Entry 7Z88 (electron microscopy, 3.33 A resolution); this record covers chains A and C of the 5 polymer chains in the assembly.

# Chain A
Name: DNA-dependent protein kinase catalytic subunit
From: Homo sapiens
Notes: EC 2.7.11.1
UniProtKB: P78527 (PRKDC_HUMAN); residues 1-4128 here = UniProt positions 1-4128
Amino-acid sequence (4128 residues; each row starts with the number of its first residue):
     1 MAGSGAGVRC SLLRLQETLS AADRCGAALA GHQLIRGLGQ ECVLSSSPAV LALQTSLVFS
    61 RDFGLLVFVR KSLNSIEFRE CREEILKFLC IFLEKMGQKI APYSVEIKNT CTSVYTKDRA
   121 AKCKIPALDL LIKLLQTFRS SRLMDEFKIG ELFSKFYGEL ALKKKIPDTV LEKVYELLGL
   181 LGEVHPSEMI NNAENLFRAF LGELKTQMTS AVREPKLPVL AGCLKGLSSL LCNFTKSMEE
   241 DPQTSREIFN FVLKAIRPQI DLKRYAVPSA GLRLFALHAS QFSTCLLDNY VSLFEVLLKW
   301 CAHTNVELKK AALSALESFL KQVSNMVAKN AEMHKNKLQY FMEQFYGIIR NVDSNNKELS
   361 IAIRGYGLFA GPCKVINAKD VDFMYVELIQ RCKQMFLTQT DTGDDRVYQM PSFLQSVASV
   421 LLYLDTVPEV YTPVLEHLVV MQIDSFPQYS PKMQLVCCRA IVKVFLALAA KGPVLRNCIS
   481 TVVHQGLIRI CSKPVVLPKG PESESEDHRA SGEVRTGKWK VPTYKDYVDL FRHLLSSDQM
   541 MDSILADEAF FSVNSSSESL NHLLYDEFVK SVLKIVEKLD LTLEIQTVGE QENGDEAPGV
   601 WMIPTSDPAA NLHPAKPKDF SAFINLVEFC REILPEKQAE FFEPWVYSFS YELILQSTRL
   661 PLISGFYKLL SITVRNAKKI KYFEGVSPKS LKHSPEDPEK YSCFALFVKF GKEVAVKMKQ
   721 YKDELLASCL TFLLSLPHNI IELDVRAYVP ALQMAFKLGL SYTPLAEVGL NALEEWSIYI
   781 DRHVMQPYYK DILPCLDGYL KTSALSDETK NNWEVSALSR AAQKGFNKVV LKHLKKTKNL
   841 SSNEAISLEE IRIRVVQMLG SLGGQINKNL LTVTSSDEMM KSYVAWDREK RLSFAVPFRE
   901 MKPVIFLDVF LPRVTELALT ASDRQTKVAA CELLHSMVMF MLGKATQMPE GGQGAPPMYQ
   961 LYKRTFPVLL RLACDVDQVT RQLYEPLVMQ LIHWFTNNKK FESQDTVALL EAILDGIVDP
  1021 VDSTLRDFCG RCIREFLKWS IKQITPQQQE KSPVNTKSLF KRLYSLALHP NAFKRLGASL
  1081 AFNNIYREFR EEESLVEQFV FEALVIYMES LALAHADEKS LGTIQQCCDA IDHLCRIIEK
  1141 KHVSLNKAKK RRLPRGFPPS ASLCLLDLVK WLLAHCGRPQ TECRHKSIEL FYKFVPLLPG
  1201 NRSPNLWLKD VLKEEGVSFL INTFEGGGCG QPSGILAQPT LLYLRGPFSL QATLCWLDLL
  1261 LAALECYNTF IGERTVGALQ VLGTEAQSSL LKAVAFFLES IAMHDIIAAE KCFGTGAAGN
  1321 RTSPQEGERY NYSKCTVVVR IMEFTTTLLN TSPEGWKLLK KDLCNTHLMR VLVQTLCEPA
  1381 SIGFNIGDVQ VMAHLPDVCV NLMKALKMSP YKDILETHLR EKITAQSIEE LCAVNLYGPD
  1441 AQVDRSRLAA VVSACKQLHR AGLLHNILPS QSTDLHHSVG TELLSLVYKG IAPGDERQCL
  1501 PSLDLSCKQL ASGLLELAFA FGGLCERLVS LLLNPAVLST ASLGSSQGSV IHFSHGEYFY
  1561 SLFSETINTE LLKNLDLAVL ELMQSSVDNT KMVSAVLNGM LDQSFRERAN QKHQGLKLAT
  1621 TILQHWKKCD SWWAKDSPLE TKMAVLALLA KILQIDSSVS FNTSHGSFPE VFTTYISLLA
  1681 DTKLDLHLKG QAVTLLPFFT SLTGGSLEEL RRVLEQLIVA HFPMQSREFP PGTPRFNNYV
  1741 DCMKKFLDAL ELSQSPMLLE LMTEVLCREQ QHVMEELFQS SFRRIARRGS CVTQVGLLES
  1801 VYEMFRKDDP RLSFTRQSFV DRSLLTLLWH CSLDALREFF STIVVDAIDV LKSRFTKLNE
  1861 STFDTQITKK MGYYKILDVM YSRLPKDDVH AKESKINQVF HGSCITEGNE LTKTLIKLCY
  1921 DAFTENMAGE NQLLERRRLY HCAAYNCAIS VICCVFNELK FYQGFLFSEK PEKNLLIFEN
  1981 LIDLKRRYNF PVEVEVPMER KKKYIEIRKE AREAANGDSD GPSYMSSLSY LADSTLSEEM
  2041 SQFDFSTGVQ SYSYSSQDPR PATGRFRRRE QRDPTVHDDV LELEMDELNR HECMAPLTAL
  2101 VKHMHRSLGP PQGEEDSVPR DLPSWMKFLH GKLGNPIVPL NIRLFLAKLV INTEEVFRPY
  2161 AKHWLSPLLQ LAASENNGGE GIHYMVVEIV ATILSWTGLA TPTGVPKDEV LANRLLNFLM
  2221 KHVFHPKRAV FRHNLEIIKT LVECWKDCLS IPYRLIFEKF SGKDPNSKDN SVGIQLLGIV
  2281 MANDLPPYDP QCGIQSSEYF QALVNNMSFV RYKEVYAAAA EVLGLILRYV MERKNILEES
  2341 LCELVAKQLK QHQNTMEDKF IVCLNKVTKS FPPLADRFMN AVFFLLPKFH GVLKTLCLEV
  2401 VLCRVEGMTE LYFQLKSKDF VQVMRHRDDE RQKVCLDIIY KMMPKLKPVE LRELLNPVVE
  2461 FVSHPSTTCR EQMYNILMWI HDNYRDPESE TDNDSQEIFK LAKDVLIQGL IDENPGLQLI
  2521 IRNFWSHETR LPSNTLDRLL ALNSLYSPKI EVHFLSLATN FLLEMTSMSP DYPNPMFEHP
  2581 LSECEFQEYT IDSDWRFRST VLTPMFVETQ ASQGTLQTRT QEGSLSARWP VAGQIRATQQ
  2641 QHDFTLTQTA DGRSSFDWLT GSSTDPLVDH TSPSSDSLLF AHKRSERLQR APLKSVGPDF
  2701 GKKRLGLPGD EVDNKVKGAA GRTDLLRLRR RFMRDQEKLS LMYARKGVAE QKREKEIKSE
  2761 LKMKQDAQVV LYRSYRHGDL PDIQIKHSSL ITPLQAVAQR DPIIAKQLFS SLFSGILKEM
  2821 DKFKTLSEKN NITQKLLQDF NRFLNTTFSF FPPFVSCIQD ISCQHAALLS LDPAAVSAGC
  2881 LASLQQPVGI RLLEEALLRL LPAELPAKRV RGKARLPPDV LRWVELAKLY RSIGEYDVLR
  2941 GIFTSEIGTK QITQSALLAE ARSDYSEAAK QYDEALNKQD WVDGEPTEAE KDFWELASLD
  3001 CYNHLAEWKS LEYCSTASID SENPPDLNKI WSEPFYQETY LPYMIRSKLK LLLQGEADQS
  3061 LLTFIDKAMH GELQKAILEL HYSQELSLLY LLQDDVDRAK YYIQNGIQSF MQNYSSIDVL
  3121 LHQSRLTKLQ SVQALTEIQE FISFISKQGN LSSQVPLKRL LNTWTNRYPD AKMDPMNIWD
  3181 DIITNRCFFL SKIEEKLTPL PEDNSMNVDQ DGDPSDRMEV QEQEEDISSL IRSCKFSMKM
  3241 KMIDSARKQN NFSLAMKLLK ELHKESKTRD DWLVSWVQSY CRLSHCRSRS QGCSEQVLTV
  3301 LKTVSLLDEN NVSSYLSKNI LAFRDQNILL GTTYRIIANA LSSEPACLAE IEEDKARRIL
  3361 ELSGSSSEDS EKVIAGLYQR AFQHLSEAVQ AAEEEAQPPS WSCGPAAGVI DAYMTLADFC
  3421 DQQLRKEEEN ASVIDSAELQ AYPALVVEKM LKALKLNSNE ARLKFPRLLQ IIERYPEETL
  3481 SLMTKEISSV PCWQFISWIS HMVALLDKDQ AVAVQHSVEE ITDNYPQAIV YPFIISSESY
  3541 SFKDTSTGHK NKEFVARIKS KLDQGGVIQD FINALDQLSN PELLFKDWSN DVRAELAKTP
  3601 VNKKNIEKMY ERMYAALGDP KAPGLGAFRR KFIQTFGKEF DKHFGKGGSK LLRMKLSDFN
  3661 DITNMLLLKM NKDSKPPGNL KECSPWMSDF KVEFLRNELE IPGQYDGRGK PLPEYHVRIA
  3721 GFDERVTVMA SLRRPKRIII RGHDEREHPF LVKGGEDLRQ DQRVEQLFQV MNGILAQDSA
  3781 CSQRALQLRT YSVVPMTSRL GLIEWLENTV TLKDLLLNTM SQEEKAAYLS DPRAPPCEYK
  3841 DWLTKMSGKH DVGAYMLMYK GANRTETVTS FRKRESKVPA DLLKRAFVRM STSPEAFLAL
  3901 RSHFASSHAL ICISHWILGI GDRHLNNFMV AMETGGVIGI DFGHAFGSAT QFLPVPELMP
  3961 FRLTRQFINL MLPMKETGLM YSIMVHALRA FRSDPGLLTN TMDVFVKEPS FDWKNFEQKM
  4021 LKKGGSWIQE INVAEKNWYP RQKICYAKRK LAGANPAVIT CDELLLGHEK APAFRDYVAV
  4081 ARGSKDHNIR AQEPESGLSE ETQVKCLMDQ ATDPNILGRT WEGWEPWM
Unresolved in the structure: 1-6, 495-517, 547-558, 588-601, 686-699, 802-813, 838-843, 948-955, 1231-1240, 1304-1322, 1495-1500, 1542-1551, 1995-2033, 2049-2081, 2109-2119, 2581-2783, 2900-2916, 3199-3225, 3363-3368, 3392-3405, 3430-3439, 4010-4038
Swiss-Prot annotation at these positions:
  - region: L1503 to L1538 (Interaction with C1D), E2737 to Q2765 (May split the end of the DNA molecule, with the two strands separating around the region), V3728 to R3734 (G-loop), G3919 to N3927 (Catalytic loop), G3939 to T3964 (Activation loop)
  - site: D2020, G2021 (Cleavage)
  - modified residue: K117 (N6-acetyllysine), S511 (Phosphoserine), S687 (Phosphoserine), K828 (N6-acetyllysine), S841 (Phosphoserine), S893 (Phosphoserine), S1065 (Phosphoserine), K1209 (N6-acetyllysine), K1970 (N6-acetyllysine), S2056 (Phosphoserine), K2259 (N6-acetyllysine), T2535 (Phosphothreonine), T2609 (Phosphothreonine), S2612 (Phosphoserine), T2638 (Phosphothreonine), T2647 (Phosphothreonine), S2789 (Phosphoserine), S3205 (Phosphoserine), K3241 (N6-acetyllysine), K3260 (N6-acetyllysine) and 6 more in UniProt
Residues lining bound ligands: Nedisertib (1IX; (S)-[2-chloranyl-4-fluoranyl-5-(7-morpholin-4-ylquinazolin-4-yl)phenyl]-(6-methoxypyridazin-3-yl)methanol): M3729, A3730, S3731, P3735, L3751, K3753, Y3791, I3803, E3804, W3805, L3806, T3809, N3926, M3929, I3940, D3941
What the authors report for this chain:
  - conformationally variable residues (order/disorder transition): P4009 to Y4039
  - binding site for Nedisertib: M3729 to P3735, I3940 to L3963
  - catalytic residues: S3731, D3922, H3924 (proposed by the authors, not directly observed)

# Chain C
Name: X-ray repair cross-complementing protein 5
From: Homo sapiens
Notes: EC 3.6.4.-
UniProtKB: P13010 (XRCC5_HUMAN); residue numbers follow UniProt; this construct covers 1-732
Amino-acid sequence (732 residues; row label = number of the first residue in the row):
     1 MVRSGNKAAV VLCMDVGFTM SNSIPGIESP FEQAKKVITM FVQRQVFAEN KDEIALVLFG
    61 TDGTDNPLSG GDQYQNITVH RHLMLPDFDL LEDIESKIQP GSQQADFLDA LIVSMDVIQH
   121 ETIGKKFEKR HIEIFTDLSS RFSKSQLDII IHSLKKCDIS LQFFLPFSLG KEDGSGDRGD
   181 GPFRLGGHGP SFPLKGITEQ QKEGLEIVKM VMISLEGEDG LDEIYSFSES LRKLCVFKKI
   241 ERHSIHWPCR LTIGSNLSIR IAAYKSILQE RVKKTWTVVD AKTLKKEDIQ KETVYCLNDD
   301 DETEVLKEDI IQGFRYGSDI VPFSKVDEEQ MKYKSEGKCF SVLGFCKSSQ VQRRFFMGNQ
   361 VLKVFAARDD EAAAVALSSL IHALDDLDMV AIVRYAYDKR ANPQVGVAFP HIKHNYECLV
   421 YVQLPFMEDL RQYMFSSLKN SKKYAPTEAQ LNAVDALIDS MSLAKKDEKT DTLEDLFPTT
   481 KIPNPRFQRL FQCLLHRALH PREPLPPIQQ HIWNMLNPPA EVTTKSQIPL SKIKTLFPLI
   541 EAKKKDQVTA QEIFQDNHED GPTAKKLKTE QGGAHFSVSS LAEGSVTSVG SVNPAENFRV
   601 LVKQKKASFE EASNQLINHI EQFLDTNETP YFMKSIDCIR AFREEAIKFS EEQRFNNFLK
   661 ALQEKVEIKQ LNHFWEIVVQ DGITLITKEE ASGSSVTAEE AKKFLAPKDK PSGDTAAVFE
   721 EGGDVDDLLD MI
Unresolved in the structure: 1-5, 171-180, 556-594, 707-723
Swiss-Prot annotation at these positions:
  - region: L138 to L165 (Leucine-zipper)
  - motif: E720 to L728 (EEXXXDL motif)
  - modified residue: K144 (N6-acetyllysine), S255 (Phosphoserine), S258 (Phosphoserine), K265 (N6-acetyllysine), S318 (Phosphoserine), K332 (N6-acetyllysine), T535 (Phosphothreonine), S577 (Phosphoserine), S579 (Phosphoserine), S580 (Phosphoserine), K660 (N6-acetyllysine), K665 (N6-acetyllysine), T715 (Phosphothreonine)
  - cross-link (Glycyl lysine isopeptide (Lys-Gly)): K195 (interchain with G-Cter in SUMO2), K532 (interchain with G-Cter in SUMO2), K534 (interchain with G-Cter in SUMO2), K566 (interchain with G-Cter in SUMO2), K568 (interchain with G-Cter in SUMO2), K669 (interchain with G-Cter in SUMO2), K688 (interchain with G-Cter in SUMO2)

# How chain A and chain C interact
Contacting residue pairs (47):
  T116(A) - D300(C)
  K117(A) - N298(C)
  Q207(A) - A550(C)
  S210(A) - T549(C)  hydrogen bond (backbone-side chain)
  S210(A) - A550(C)
  S210(A) - Q551(C)  hydrogen bond (backbone-backbone)
  A211(A) - T549(C)
  A211(A) - Q551(C)
  V212(A) - T549(C)  hydrogen bond (backbone-side chain)
  E214(A) - D546(C)
  E214(A) - V548(C)
  P215(A) - A550(C)  hydrophobic
  P215(A) - I553(C)  hydrophobic
  L217(A) - F554(C)  hydrophobic
  L220(A) - F554(C)  hydrophobic
  K254(A) - F554(C)
  K254(A) - Q555(C)
  R257(A) - Q555(C)  hydrogen bond (side chain-backbone)
  Q259(A) - I553(C)
  V267(A) - F554(C)  hydrophobic
  V1719(A) - E596(C)
  V1719(A) - Y631(C)  hydrophobic
  V1719(A) - K634(C)  hydrogen bond (backbone-side chain)
  A1720(A) - A595(C)
  A1720(A) - E596(C)  hydrogen bond (backbone-backbone)
  H1721(A) - A595(C)  hydrogen bond (backbone-backbone)
  F1722(A) - A595(C)  hydrogen bond (backbone-backbone)
  P1723(A) - A595(C)
  M1724(A) - A595(C)
  M1724(A) - R599(C)
  M1724(A) - Q622(C)
  M1724(A) - F623(C)  hydrophobic
  Q1725(A) - Q622(C)  hydrogen bond
  R1735(A) - F598(C)
  E1764(A) - T626(C)
  E1764(A) - E628(C)
  R1768(A) - Y631(C)
  D1809(A) - N627(C)
  P1810(A) - D625(C)
  P1810(A) - N627(C)
  P1810(A) - Q670(C)
  R1811(A) - D625(C)
  L1812(A) - D625(C)  hydrogen bond (backbone-side chain)
  K1917(A) - L729(C)
  F1956(A) - I732(C)  hydrophobic
  F1961(A) - I732(C)  hydrophobic
  F1965(A) - L729(C)  hydrophobic
Also at the interface, not in a pair above, chain A (41 interface residues in all): T209, R213, A255, Q1716, N1909, K1913, I1916, L1959, G1964
Also at the interface, not in a pair above, chain C (33 interface residues in all): D299, E302, Q547, E552, H619, P630, L728, M731

# Summary
Chain A and chain C form an interface of 41 and 33 residues respectively; the contacts include 10 hydrogen
bonds. Polar pairs include S210(A)-T549(C), V212(A)-T549(C) and R257(A)-Q555(C). Ligands of chain A:
Nedisertib. From the paper: catalytic residues S3731(A), D3922(A) and H3924(A); a binding site for Nedisertib
at M3729(A) and I3940(A).
Here chain A is DNA-dependent protein kinase catalytic subunit and chain C is X-ray repair cross-complementing
protein 5, both from Homo sapiens. Entry 7Z88 (DNA-PK in the intermediate state) was determined by electron
microscopy, deposited together with 7Z87.
